PDB entry 8QJ0 | X-ray diffraction, 2.30 A resolution | chains L and O of the 8 polymer chains in the assembly

Chain L (and O):
Protein: Ribulose bisphosphate carboxylase large chain
Source organism: Spinacia oleracea
Notes: EC 4.1.1.39; chain O of this document is another copy of the same molecule, construct and numbering; everything in this record applies to it too
Reference sequence: P00875 (RBL_SPIOL); numbering as in UniProt (aligned over 1-475)
Amino-acid sequence (475 residues; numbered 1 to 475; the number before each row is that of its first residue):
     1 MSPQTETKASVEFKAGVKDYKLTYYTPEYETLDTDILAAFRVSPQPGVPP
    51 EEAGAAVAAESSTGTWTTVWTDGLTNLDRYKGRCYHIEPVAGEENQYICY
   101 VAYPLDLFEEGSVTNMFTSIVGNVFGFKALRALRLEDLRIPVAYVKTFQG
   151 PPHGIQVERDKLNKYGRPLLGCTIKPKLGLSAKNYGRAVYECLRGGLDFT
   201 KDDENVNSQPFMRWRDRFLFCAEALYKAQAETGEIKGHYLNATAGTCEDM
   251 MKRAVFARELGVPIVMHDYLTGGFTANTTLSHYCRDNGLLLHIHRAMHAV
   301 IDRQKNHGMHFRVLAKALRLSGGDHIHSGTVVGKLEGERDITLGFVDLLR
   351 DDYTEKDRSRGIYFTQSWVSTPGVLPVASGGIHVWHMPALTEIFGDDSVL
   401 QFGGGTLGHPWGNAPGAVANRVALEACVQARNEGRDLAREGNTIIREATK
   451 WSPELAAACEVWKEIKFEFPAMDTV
Unresolved in the structure: 1-19, 333-337, 464-475
Modified / non-standard residues: K201 (lysine nz-carboxylic acid; KCX)
Metal / ion sites: Mg2+: K201, D203, E204
What the authors report for this chain:
  - Mg2+ coordination: K201, D203, E204
  - conformationally variable residues (order/disorder transition): T173, G333 to G337, G381, G404, G405
  - post-translational modification sites: K201
  - catalytic residues: K201

How chain L and chain O interact:
Pairs across the interface (19):
  S181(L) - D160(O)
  K183(L) - D160(O)
  K183(L) - N163(O)  hydrogen bond
  K183(L) - Y165(O)  hydrogen bond
  P210(L) - K146(O)
  P210(L) - S370(O)
  R213(L) - R285(O)
  R215(L) - R258(O)
  R215(L) - R285(O)
  R215(L) - D286(O)  hydrogen bond (side chain-backbone)
  R215(L) - N287(O)
  R215(L) - G288(O)
  D216(L) - H153(O)  salt bridge
  D216(L) - V157(O)
  D216(L) - K161(O)  salt bridge
  F220(L) - D160(O)
  F220(L) - K161(O)
  K252(L) - D286(O)  salt bridge
  E259(L) - R258(O)  salt bridge
Other interface residues (no listed pair), chain L (10 interface residues in all): L219

Overview:
10 residues of chain L and 13 residues of chain O are in contact; the contacts include 3 hydrogen bonds and 4
salt bridges. Polar pairs include D216(L)-H153(O), D216(L)-K161(O) and K252(L)-D286(O). The Mg2+ site is built
by K201(L), D203(L) and E204(L). From the paper: the catalytic residue K201(L); Mg2+ coordination by K201(L),
D203(L) and E204(L).
Chain L and chain O are both Ribulose bisphosphate carboxylase large chain (Spinacia oleracea); the structure,
Room-temperature Serial Synchrotron Crystallography structure of Spinacia oleracea RuBisCO, was determined by
X-ray diffraction.
